Entry 8JSH (electron microscopy, 4.40 A resolution (low resolution: residue-level contacts below are approximate; hydrogen-bond / salt-bridge calls are withheld)); this record covers chains 2 and g of the 14 polymer chains in the assembly.

# Chain 2
Molecule: 30S ribosomal protein S21
Organism: Escherichia coli
UniProtKB: P68679 (RS21_ECOLI); residues 0-70 here correspond to UniProt positions 1-71 (UniProt number = residue number + 1)
Chain sequence (71 residues; each row starts with the number of its first residue; numbering starts at 0):
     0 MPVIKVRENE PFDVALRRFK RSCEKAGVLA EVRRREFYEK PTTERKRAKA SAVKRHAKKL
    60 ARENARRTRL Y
Not modelled in the structure: 0-2, 54-70

# Chain g
Molecule: 16S ribosomal RNA
Organism: Escherichia coli
Sequence (1539 nucleotides; numbered 2 to 1540; the number before each row is that of its first residue):
     2 AAUUGAAGAG UUUGAUCAUG GCUCAGAUUG AACGCUGGCG GCAGGCCUAA CACAUGCAAG
    62 UCGAACGGUA ACAGGAAGAA GCUUGCUUCU UUGCUGACGA GUGGCGGACG GGUGAGUAAU
   122 GUCUGGGAAA CUGCCUGAUG GAGGGGGAUA ACUACUGGAA ACGGUAGCUA AUACCGCAUA
   182 ACGUCGCAAG ACCAAAGAGG GGGACCUUCG GGCCUCUUGC CAUCGGAUGU GCCCAGAUGG
   242 GAUUAGCUAG UAGGUGGGGU AACGGCUCAC CUAGGCGACG AUCCCUAGCU GGUCUGAGAG
   302 GAUGACCAGC CACACUGGAA CUGAGACACG GUCCAGACUC CUACGGGAGG CAGCAGUGGG
   362 GAAUAUUGCA CAAUGGGCGC AAGCCUGAUG CAGCCAUGCC GCGUGUAUGA AGAAGGCCUU
   422 CGGGUUGUAA AGUACUUUCA GCGGGGAGGA AGGGAGUAAA GUUAAUACCU UUGCUCAUUG
   482 ACGUUACCCG CAGAAGAAGC ACCGGCUAAC UCCGUGCCAG CAGCCGCGGU AAUACGGAGG
   542 GUGCAAGCGU UAAUCGGAAU UACUGGGCGU AAAGCGCACG CAGGCGGUUU GUUAAGUCAG
   602 AUGUGAAAUC CCCGGGCUCA ACCUGGGAAC UGCAUCUGAU ACUGGCAAGC UUGAGUCUCG
   662 UAGAGGGGGG UAGAAUUCCA GGUGUAGCGG UGAAAUGCGU AGAGAUCUGG AGGAAUACCG
   722 GUGGCGAAGG CGGCCCCCUG GACGAAGACU GACGCUCAGG UGCGAAAGCG UGGGGAGCAA
   782 ACAGGAUUAG AUACCCUGGU AGUCCACGCC GUAAACGAUG UCGACUUGGA GGUUGUGCCC
   842 UUGAGGCGUG GCUUCCGGAG CUAACGCGUU AAGUCGACCG CCUGGGGAGU ACGGCCGCAA
   902 GGUUAAAACU CAAAUGAAUU GACGGGGGCC CGCACAAGCG GUGGAGCAUG UGGUUUAAUU
   962 CGAUGCAACG CGAAGAACCU UACCUGGUCU UGACAUCCAC GGAAGUUUUC AGAGAUGAGA
  1022 AUGUGCCUUC GGGAACCGUG AGACAGGUGC UGCAUGGCUG UCGUCAGCUC GUGUUGUGAA
  1082 AUGUUGGGUU AAGUCCCGCA ACGAGCGCAA CCCUUAUCCU UUGUUGCCAG CGGUCCGGCC
  1142 GGGAACUCAA AGGAGACUGC CAGUGAUAAA CUGGAGGAAG GUGGGGAUGA CGUCAAGUCA
  1202 UCAUGGCCCU UACGACCAGG GCUACACACG UGCUACAAUG GCGCAUACAA AGAGAAGCGA
  1262 CCUCGCGAGA GCAAGCGGAC CUCAUAAAGU GCGUCGUAGU CCGGAUUGGA GUCUGCAACU
  1322 CGACUCCAUG AAGUCGGAAU CGCUAGUAAU CGUGGAUCAG AAUGCCACGG UGAAUACGUU
  1382 CCCGGGCCUU GUACACACCG CCCGUCACAC CAUGGGAGUG GGUUGCAAAA GAAGUAGGUA
  1442 GCUUAACCUU CGGGAGGGCG CUUACCACUU UGUGAUUCAU GACUGGGGUG AAGUCGUAAC
  1502 AAGGUAACCG UAGGGGAACC UGCGGUUGGA UCACCUCCU
Not modelled in the structure: 923-1387

# Chain 2 / chain g interface
Pairs across the interface (17):
  Arg32(2) - C779(g)
  Glu35(2) - G1525(g)
  Phe36(2) - G1526(g)
  Tyr37(2) - G1525(g)
  Tyr37(2) - G1526(g)
  Glu38(2) - G1526(g)
  Glu38(2) - U1527(g)
  Lys39(2) - A1507(g)
  Lys39(2) - U1528(g)
  Lys39(2) - G1530(g)
  Glu43(2) - C1533(g)
  Lys45(2) - U723(g)
  Arg46(2) - A1534(g)
  Arg46(2) - U1537(g)
  Lys48(2) - U723(g)
  Ser50(2) - A1534(g)
  Ala51(2) - C1538(g)
Also at the interface, not in a pair above, chain 2 (13 interface residues in all): Thr42

# Summary
Chain 2 and chain g form an interface of 13 and 12 residues respectively.
Chain 2 is 30S ribosomal protein S21 and chain g is 16S ribosomal RNA, both from Escherichia coli; the
structure, Structure of the 30S-body-IF3 complex from Escherichia coli, was determined by electron microscopy
together with 8JSG from the same study.
